Entry 3H0Q (X-ray diffraction, 2.50 A resolution); this record covers chain A.

== Chain A ==
Protein: Acetyl-CoA carboxylase
Source organism: Saccharomyces cerevisiae
Notes: EC 6.4.1.2, 6.3.4.14
UniProtKB: Q00955 (ACAC_YEAST); residues 1476-2233 here = UniProt positions 1476-2233
Amino-acid sequence (769 residues; row label = number of the first residue in the row):
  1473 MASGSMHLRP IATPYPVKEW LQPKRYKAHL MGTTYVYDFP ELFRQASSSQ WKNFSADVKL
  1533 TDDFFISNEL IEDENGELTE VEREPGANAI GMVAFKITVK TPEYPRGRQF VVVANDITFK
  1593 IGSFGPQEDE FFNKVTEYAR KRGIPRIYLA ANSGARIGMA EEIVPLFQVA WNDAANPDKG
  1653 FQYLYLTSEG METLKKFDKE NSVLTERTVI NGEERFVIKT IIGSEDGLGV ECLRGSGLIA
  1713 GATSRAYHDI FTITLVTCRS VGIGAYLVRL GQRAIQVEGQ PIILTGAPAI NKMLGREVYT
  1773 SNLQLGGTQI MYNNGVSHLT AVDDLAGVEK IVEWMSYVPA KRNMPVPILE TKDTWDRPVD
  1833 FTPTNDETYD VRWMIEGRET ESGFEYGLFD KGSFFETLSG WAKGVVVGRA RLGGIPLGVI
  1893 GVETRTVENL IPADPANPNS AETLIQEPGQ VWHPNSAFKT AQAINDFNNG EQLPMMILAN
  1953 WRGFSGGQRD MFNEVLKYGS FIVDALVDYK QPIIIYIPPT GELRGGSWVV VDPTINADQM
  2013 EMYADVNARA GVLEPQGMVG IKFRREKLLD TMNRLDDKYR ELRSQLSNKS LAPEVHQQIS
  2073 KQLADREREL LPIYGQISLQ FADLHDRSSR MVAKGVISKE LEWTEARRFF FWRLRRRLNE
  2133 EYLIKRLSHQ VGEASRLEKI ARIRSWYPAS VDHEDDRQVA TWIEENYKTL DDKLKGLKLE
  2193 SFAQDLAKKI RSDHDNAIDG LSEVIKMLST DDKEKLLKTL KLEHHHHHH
Unresolved in the structure: 1473-1481, 2048-2080, 2196-2241
Differences from the reference sequence: expression tag (1473-1475, 2234-2241)
Small-molecule neighbours: B37 (4-({4-[(2-methylquinolin-6-yl)methyl]piperidin-1-yl}carbonyl)-2-phenylquinoline): T1757, P1760, A1761, I1762, K1764, M1765, V1923, R1954, G1955, F1956, S1957, G1958, G1959, R1996, L2025, E2026, Q2028, G2029, I2033
Swiss-Prot annotation at these positions:
  - binding site (acetyl-CoA): A1627 to I1629, G1998
  - binding site (CoA): R1731, K2034, R2036
  - mutagenesis: L1705 (L1705I: Raises KM for malonyl-CoA by a factor of 20), R1731 (R1731S: Raises KM for malonyl-CoA by a factor of 15), Y1738 (Y1738F: Does not affect catalytic activity), R1954 (R1954S: Raises KM for malonyl-CoA by a factor of 70), E1994 (E1994Q: Does not affect catalytic activity), E2026 (E2026Q: Does not affect catalytic activity), R2036 (R2036E: Affects only slightly binding of Co-A)

== Overview ==
Chain A binds compound B37. Curated annotation (UniProt) lists 4 acetyl-CoA-binding residues, 3 CoA-binding
residues and 7 mutagenesis sites.
Chain A is Acetyl-CoA carboxylase (Saccharomyces cerevisiae); the structure, Crystal structure of the
carboxyltransferase domain of acetyl-coenzyme A carboxylase in complex with compound 3, was determined by
X-ray diffraction together with 3H0J and 3H0S from the same study.
